Entry 8FPJ (electron microscopy, 2.74 A resolution); this record covers chains A and D of the 5 polymer chains in the assembly.

[Chain A]
Name: RNA-directed RNA polymerase L
Source organism: Human metapneumovirus
Notes: EC 2.7.7.48, 3.6.1.-, 2.7.7.88, 2.1.1.375
UniProtKB: Q6WB93 (L_HMPVC); numbering as in UniProt (aligned over 1-2005)
Amino-acid sequence (2042 residues; each row starts with the number of its first residue; numbers below 1 keep their minus sign (Met-36 is residue -36)):
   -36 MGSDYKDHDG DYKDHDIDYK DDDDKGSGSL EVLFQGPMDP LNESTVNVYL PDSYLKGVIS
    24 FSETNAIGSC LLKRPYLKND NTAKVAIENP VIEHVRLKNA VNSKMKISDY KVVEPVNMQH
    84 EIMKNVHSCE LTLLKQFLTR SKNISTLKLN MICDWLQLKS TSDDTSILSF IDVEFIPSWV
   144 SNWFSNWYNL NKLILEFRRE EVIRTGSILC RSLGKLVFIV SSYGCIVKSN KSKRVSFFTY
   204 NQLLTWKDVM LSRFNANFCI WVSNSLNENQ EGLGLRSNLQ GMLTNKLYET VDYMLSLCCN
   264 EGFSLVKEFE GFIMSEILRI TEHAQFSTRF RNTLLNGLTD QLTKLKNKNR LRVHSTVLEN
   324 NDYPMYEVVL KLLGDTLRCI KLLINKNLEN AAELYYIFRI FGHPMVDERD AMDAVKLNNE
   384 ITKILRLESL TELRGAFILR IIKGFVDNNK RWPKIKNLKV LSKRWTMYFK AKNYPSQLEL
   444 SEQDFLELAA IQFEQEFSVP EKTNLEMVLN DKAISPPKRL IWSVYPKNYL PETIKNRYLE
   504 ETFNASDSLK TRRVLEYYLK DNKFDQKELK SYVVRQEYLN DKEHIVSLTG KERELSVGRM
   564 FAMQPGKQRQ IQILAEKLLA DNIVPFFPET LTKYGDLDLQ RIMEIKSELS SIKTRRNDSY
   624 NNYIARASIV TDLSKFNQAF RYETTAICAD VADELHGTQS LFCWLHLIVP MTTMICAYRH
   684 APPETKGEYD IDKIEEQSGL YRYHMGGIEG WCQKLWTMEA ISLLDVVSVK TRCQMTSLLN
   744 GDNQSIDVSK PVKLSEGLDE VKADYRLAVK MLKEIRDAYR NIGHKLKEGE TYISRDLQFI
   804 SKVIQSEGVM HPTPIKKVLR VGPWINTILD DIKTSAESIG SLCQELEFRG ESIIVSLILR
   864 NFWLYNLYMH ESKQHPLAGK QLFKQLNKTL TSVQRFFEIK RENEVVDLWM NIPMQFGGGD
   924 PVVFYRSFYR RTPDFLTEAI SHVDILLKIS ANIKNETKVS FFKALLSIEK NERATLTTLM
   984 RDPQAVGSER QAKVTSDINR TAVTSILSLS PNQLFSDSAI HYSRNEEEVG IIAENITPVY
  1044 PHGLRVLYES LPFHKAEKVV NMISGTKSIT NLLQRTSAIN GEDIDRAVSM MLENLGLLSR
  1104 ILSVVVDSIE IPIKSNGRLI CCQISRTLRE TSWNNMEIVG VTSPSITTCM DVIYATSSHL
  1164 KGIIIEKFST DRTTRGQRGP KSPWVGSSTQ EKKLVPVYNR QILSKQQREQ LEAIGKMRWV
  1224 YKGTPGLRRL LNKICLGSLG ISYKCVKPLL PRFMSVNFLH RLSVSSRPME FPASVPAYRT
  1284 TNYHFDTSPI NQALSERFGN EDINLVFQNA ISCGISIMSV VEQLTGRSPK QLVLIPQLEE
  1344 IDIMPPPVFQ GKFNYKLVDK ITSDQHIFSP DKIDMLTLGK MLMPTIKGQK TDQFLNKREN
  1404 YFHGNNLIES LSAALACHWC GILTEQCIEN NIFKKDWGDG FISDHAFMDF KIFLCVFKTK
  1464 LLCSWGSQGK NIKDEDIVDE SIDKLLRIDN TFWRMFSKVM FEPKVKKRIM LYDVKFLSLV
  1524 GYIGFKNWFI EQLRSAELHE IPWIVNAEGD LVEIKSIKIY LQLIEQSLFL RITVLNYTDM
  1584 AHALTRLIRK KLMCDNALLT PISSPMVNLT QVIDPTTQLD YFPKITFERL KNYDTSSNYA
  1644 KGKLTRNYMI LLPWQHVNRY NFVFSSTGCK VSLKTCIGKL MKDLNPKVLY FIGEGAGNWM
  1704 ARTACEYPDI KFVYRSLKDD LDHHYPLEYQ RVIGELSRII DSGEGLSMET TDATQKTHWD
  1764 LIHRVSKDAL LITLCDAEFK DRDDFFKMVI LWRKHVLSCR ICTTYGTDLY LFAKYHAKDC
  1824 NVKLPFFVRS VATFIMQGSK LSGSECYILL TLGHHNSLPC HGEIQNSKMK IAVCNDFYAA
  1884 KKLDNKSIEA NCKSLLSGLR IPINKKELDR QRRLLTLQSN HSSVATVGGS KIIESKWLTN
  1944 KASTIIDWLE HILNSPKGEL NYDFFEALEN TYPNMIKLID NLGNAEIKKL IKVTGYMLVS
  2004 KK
Unresolved in the structure: -36 to 7, 123-128, 607-625, 1378-2005
Construct notes: initiating methionine (-36); expression tag (-35 to 0)
Ligand contacts: Y6L (4-(2-aminopropan-2-yl)-N'-[4-(cyclopropyloxy)-3-methoxybenzoyl]-6-(4-fluorophenyl)pyridine-2-carbohydrazide): Pro936, Gly1143, Thr1145, Ser1146, Ile1166, Ser1191, Leu1262, His1263, Arg1270, Phe1274, Ile1293, Asn1294, Leu1297, Ser1298, Gly1302, Asn1303, Glu1304, Asp1305, Ile1306, Asn1307, Leu1308, Val1309, Phe1310, Ala1313, Met1347
From the paper describing this entry:
  - catalytic residues: His1263 (citing earlier work)
  - conformationally variable residues (side-chain flip): His1263, Arg1264, Phe1310
  - specificity-determining residues: Ala1313

[Chain D]
Name: Phosphoprotein
Source organism: Human metapneumovirus
UniProtKB: Q8B9Q8 (PHOSP_HMPVC); residues 1-294 here = UniProt positions 1-294
Amino-acid sequence (310 residues; numbered 1 to 310; the number before each row is that of its first residue):
     1 MSFPEGKDIL FMGNEAAKLA EAFQKSLRKP SHKRSQSIIG EKVNTVSETL ELPTISRPTK
    61 PTILSEPKLA WTDKGGAIKT EAKQTIKVMD PIEEEEFTEK RVLPSSDGKT PAEKKLKPST
   121 NTKKKVSFTP NEPGKYTKLE KDALDLLSDN EEEDAESSIL TFEERDTSSL SIEARLESIE
   181 EKLSMILGLL RTLNIATAGP TAARDGIRDA MIGIREELIA DIIKEAKGKA AEMMEEEMNQ
   241 RTKIGNGSVK LTEKAKELNK IVEDESTSGE SEEEEELKDT QENNQEDDIY QLIMKGENKY
   301 FQGHHHHHHH
Unresolved in the structure: 1-171, 219-310
Construct notes: expression tag (295-310)
Curated features (UniProtKB/Swiss-Prot):
  - region: Met12 to Arg28 (Binding to monomeric RNA-free nucleoprotein), Lys123 to Phe128 (Binding to host phosphatase PP1), Lys135 to Ser157 (Binding to protein M2-1), Ser169 to Asn194 (Oligomerization and binding to RNA-directed RNA polymerase L), Leu251 to Asp279 (Binding to RNA-directed RNA polymerase L), Gln281 to Met294 (Binding to the N-RNA complex)
  - modified residue (Phosphoserine): Ser106, Ser148, Ser157, Ser158, Ser168, Ser171

[Interface between chain A and chain D]
Residue-residue contacts (8):
  Asn420(A) with Met185(D)
  Lys422(A) with Glu181(D), salt bridge; Lys182(D)
  Val423(A) with Lys182(D)
  Leu424(A) with Lys182(D), hydrogen bond (backbone-side chain)
  Ser425(A) with Lys182(D)
  Lys426(A) with Arg175(D)
  Arg538(A) with Arg215(D)

[In short]
The interface between chain A and chain D involves 7 residues on one side and 5 on the other, with 1 hydrogen
bond and 1 salt bridge. Polar contacts include Lys422(A)-Glu181(D) and Leu424(A)-Lys182(D). Chain A binds
compound Y6L. From the paper: the catalytic residue His1263(A); the specificity determinant Ala1313(A).
Chain A is RNA-directed RNA polymerase L and chain D is Phosphoprotein, both from Human metapneumovirus; the
structure, Co-structure of the Human Metapneunomovirus RNA-dependent RNA polymerase with MRK-1, was determined
by electron microscopy together with 8FPI from the same study.
